PDB entry 3SWP | X-ray diffraction, 4.11 A resolution (low resolution: residue-level contacts below are approximate; hydrogen-bond / salt-bridge calls are withheld) | chains B and F of the 6 polymer chains in the assembly

[Chain B]
Molecule: NAC domain-containing protein 19
Source organism: Arabidopsis thaliana
Notes: fragment: NAC domain
Reference sequence: Q9C932 (NAC19_ARATH); residues 1-168 here = UniProt positions 1-168
Sequence (174 residues; numbered -5 to 168; the number before each row is that of its first residue; numbers below 1 keep their minus sign (His-5 is residue -5)):
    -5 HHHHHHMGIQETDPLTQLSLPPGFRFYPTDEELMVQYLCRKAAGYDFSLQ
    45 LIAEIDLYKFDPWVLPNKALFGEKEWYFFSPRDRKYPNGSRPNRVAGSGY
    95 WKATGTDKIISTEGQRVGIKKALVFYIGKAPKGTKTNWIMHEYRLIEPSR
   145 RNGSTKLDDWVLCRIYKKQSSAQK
Unresolved in the structure: -5 to 7, 78-85, 144-151, 164-168
Construct notes: expression tag (-5 to 0)

[Chain F]
Molecule: oligonucleotide reverse
Sequence (26 nucleotides; numbered 1 to 26; the number before each row is that of its first residue):
     1 CCTGTTGCGTGTTCCAACACGCAAGA

[Chain B / chain F interface]
Contacting residue pairs (10; chain B residue first):
  Pro86(B) - DG7(F)
  Pro86(B) - DC8(F)
  Asn87(B) - DG7(F)
  Asn87(B) - DC8(F)
  Lys96(B) - DC8(F)
  Ala97(B) - DC8(F)
  Ala97(B) - DG9(F)
  Thr98(B) - DT10(F)
  Gly99(B) - DT10(F)
  Thr100(B) - DT10(F)
Also at the interface, not in a pair above, chain B (9 interface residues in all): Asp101, Pro125
Also at the interface, not in a pair above, chain F (6 interface residues in all): DT6, DG11

[Overview]
9 residues of chain B and 6 residues of chain F are in contact.
Chain B is NAC domain-containing protein 19 (Arabidopsis thaliana) and chain F is oligonucleotide reverse; the
structure, ANAC019 NAC domain in complex with DNA, was determined by X-ray diffraction (same publication as
3SWM and 4DUL).
